PDB entry 5ZQ1 | X-ray diffraction, 3.10 A resolution | chains A and B

# Chain A
Name: Uncharacterized RNA methyltransferase SP_1029
Organism: Streptococcus pneumoniae serotype 4 (strain ATCC BAA-334 / TIGR4)
Notes: EC 2.1.1.-
UniProtKB: Q97R12 (Y1029_STRPN); numbering as in UniProt (aligned over 1-452)
Sequence (452 residues; numbered 1 to 452; the number before each row is that of its first residue):
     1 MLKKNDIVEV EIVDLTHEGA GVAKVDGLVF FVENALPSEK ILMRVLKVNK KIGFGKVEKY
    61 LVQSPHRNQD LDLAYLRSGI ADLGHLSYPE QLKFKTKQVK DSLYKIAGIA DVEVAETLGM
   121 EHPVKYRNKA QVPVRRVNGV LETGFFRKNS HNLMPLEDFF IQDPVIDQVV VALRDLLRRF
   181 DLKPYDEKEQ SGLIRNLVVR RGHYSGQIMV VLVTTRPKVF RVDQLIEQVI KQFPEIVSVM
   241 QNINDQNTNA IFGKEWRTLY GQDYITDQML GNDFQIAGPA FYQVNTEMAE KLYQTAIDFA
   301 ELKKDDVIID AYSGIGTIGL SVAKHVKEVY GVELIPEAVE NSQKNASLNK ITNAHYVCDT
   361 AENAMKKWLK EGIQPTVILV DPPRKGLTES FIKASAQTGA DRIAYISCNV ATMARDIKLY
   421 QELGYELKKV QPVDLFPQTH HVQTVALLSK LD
Construct notes: engineered mutation Gln443 (Glu in Q97R12)
Small-molecule neighbours: S-adenosylhomocysteine (SAH): Phe281, Gln283, Tyr293, Tyr312, Ser313, Gly314, Ile315, Thr317, Ile318, Val332, Glu333, Leu334, Ile335, Asp359, Thr360, Ala361, Glu362, Asp381, Pro382, Pro383, Lys385
Curated features (UniProtKB/Swiss-Prot):
  - active site: Cys408 (Nucleophile)
  - binding site (S-adenosyl-L-methionine): Gln283, Tyr312, Glu333, Asp381
What the authors report for this chain:
  - binding site for the 8-nt RNA strand (chain B): Arg127, Gln131, His151, Asn249, Phe281, Gln283, Asp381, Cys408, His441, Gln443
  - conformationally variable residues (side-chain flip): Phe145, Phe146
  - mutagenesis - H151A, Q283A, D381A: decreased catalytic activity on U1939 RNA substrate
  - mutagenesis - R127A: abolished catalytic activity on U1939 RNAs
  - mutagenesis - Q162A: increased catalytic activity on U1939 RNA
  - mutagenesis - N249A: decreased catalytic activity on U1939 RNA substrates
  - mutagenesis - H151A, N249A: decreased binding to U1939 RNAs
  - mutagenesis - F145A (20% increase): unchanged catalytic activity on U1939 RNA substrate
  - mutagenesis - F145A: unchanged binding to U1939 RNA
  - mutagenesis - F145A, H151A, Q283A, D381A: decreased catalytic activity on U747 RNA substrate
  - mutagenesis - Q162A: decreased catalytic activity on U747 RNA
  - specificity-determining residues: Phe145, Gln162, Asn249
  - mutagenesis - N249A: decreased catalytic activity on U747
  - mutagenesis - F145A, N249A: decreased binding to U747 RNA
  - mutagenesis - R127A: abolished catalytic activity on U747
  - mutagenesis - H151A: decreased binding to U747

# Chain B
Molecule: 8-nt RNA strand
Sequence (8 nucleotides; numbered 1936 to 1943; the number before each row is that of its first residue):
  1936 AAAXUCCU
Modified positions: MUM (5'-O-(dihydroxyphosphanyl)-5-methyl-5,6-dihydrouridine) at position 1939

# Chain A / chain B interface
Residue-residue contacts - 45 pairs, chain A then chain B:
  Gly79(A) - C1941(B)  sugar contact
  Ile80(A) - U1940(B)  hydrogen bond to the sugar
  Ile80(A) - C1941(B)  base contact
  Arg127(A) - U1940(B)  salt bridge to the phosphate
  Lys129(A) - MUM_1939(B)  base contact
  Ala130(A) - U1940(B)  base contact
  Gln131(A) - U1940(B)  hydrogen bond to the base
  Gln131(A) - C1941(B)  hydrogen bond to the base
  Gln131(A) - C1942(B)  hydrogen bond to the base
  Phe145(A) - C1941(B)  base contact
  Phe146(A) - C1941(B)  hydrogen bond to the sugar
  Phe146(A) - C1942(B)  sugar contact
  Arg147(A) - C1941(B)  sugar contact
  Lys148(A) - C1941(B)  hydrogen bond to the sugar
  Lys148(A) - C1942(B)  phosphate contact
  Asn149(A) - C1942(B)  hydrogen bond to the phosphate
  Asn149(A) - U1943(B)  hydrogen bond to the phosphate
  Ser150(A) - C1942(B)  sugar contact
  His151(A) - C1942(B)  hydrogen bond to the phosphate
  His151(A) - U1943(B)  salt bridge to the phosphate
  Ile161(A) - U1940(B)  base contact
  Gln162(A) - U1940(B)  base contact
  Asn249(A) - A1937(B)  base contact
  Asn249(A) - A1938(B)  base contact
  Asn249(A) - C1942(B)  sugar contact
  Asn249(A) - U1943(B)  hydrogen bond to the phosphate
  Ile251(A) - A1938(B)  base contact
  Phe281(A) - MUM_1939(B)  phosphate contact
  Gln283(A) - MUM_1939(B)  base contact
  Asp381(A) - MUM_1939(B)  base contact
  Pro382(A) - MUM_1939(B)  base contact
  Pro383(A) - A1938(B)  phosphate contact
  Arg384(A) - A1938(B)  base contact
  Arg384(A) - MUM_1939(B)  hydrogen bond to the sugar
  Arg384(A) - U1940(B)  phosphate contact
  Arg384(A) - C1941(B)  salt bridge to the phosphate
  Lys385(A) - A1937(B)  phosphate contact
  Cys408(A) - MUM_1939(B)  covalent bond
  Phe436(A) - MUM_1939(B)  base contact
  Phe436(A) - U1940(B)  phosphate contact
  Thr439(A) - U1940(B)  sugar contact
  His440(A) - C1941(B)  phosphate contact
  His441(A) - U1940(B)  hydrogen bond to the phosphate
  His441(A) - C1941(B)  salt bridge to the phosphate
  Gln443(A) - MUM_1939(B)  base contact
Other interface residues (no listed pair), chain A (34 interface residues in all): Ala81, Asp82, Val284, Ile406

# Overview
Chain A and chain B form an interface of 34 and 7 residues respectively; the contacts include 1 covalent bond,
12 hydrogen bonds and 4 salt bridges. Polar pairs include Gln131(A)-U1940(B), Gln131(A)-C1941(B) and
Gln131(A)-C1942(B). The paper reports a binding site for the 8-nt RNA strand (chain B) at Arg127(A), Gln131(A)
and His151(A) among others; F145A, H151A and Q283A of chain A, among others, reduce catalytic activity on U747
RNA substrate; 7 substitutions were tested in all.
Here chain A is Uncharacterized RNA methyltransferase SP_1029 (Streptococcus pneumoniae serotype 4 (strain
ATCC BAA-334 / TIGR4)) and chain B is an 8-nt RNA strand. Entry 5ZQ1 (Crystal structure of spRlmCD with
U1939loop RNA at 3.10 angstrom) was determined by X-ray diffraction together with 5ZQ0, 5ZQ8 and 5ZTH from the
same study.
